PDB entry 3SDL | X-ray diffraction, 2.29 A resolution | chains A and D of the 4 polymer chains in the assembly

# Chain A
Protein: Non-structural protein 1
Organism: Influenza B virus
Notes: fragment: G1P2-binding region, residues 1-103
UniProt: P03502 (NS1_INBLE); residue numbers follow UniProt; this construct covers 1-103
Chain sequence (113 residues; each row starts with the number of its first residue; numbers below 1 keep their minus sign (Met-9 is residue -9)):
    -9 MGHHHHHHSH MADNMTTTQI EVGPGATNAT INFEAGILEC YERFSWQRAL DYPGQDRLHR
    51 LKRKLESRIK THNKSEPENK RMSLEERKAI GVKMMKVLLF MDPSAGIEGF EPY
Disordered / not traced: -9 to 6, 102-103
Construct notes: expression tag (-9 to 0)
UniProt features mapped onto this chain:
  - motif: Arg50 to Leu55 (Nuclear localization signal)
  - mutagenesis: Arg33 (R33A: Partial loss of dsRNA-binding and no effect on inhibition of IFN-beta promoter; when associated with A-38), Arg38 (R38A: Partial loss of dsRNA-binding and no effect on inhibition of IFN-beta promoter; when associated with A-33), Arg47 (R47A: Complete loss of dsRNA-binding and 40% loss of inhibition of IFN-beta promoter; when associated with A-50), Arg50 (R50A: Complete loss of dsRNA-binding and 40% loss of inhibition of IFN-beta promoter; when associated with A-47), Lys52 (K52A: Partial loss of dsRNA-binding and 15% loss of inhibition of IFN-beta promoter; when associated with A-53 and A-54), Arg53 (R53A: Partial loss of dsRNA-binding and 15% loss of inhibition of IFN-beta promoter; when associated with A-52 and A-54), Lys54 (K54A: Partial loss of dsRNA-binding and 15% loss of inhibition of IFN-beta promoter; when associated with A-52 and A-53), Arg58 (R58A: Complete loss of dsRNA-binding and 20% loss of inhibition of IFN-beta promoter; when associated with A-60 and A-64), Lys60 (K60A: Complete loss of dsRNA-binding and 20% loss of inhibition of IFN-beta promoter; when associated with A-58 and A-64), Lys64 (K64A: Complete loss of dsRNA-binding and 20% loss of inhibition of IFN-beta promoter; when associated with A-58 and A-60), Lys70 (K70A: No effect on dsRNA-binding and inhibition of IFN-beta promoter; when associated with A-71), Arg71 (R71A: No effect on dsRNA-binding and inhibition of IFN-beta promoter; when associated with A-70), 4 further mutagenesis entries in UniProt

# Chain D
Protein: Ubiquitin-like protein ISG15
Organism: Homo sapiens
UniProt: P05161 (ISG15_HUMAN); residues 1-157 here = UniProt positions 1-157
Chain sequence (164 residues; each row starts with the number of its first residue; numbers below 1 keep their minus sign (Ser-6 is residue -6)):
    -6 SHHHHHHMGW DLTVKMLAGN EFQVSLSSSM SVSELKAQIT QKIGVHAFQQ RLAVHPSGVA
    54 LQDRVPLASQ GLGPGSTVLL VVDKCDEPLS ILVRNNKGRS STYEVRLTQT VAHLKQQVSG
   114 LEGVQDDLFW LTFEGKPLED QLPLGEYGLK PLSTVFMNLR LRGG
Disordered / not traced: -6 to 3, 155-157
Construct notes: expression tag (-6 to 0)
UniProt features mapped onto this chain:
  - region: Arg153 to Gly157 (Involved in the ligation of specific target proteins)
  - motif: Leu152 to Gly157 (LRLRGG)
  - site: Arg153 (Interacts with activating enzyme)
  - modified residue: Cys78 (S-nitrosocysteine)
  - cross-link: Gly157 (Glycyl lysine isopeptide (Gly-Lys) (interchain with K-? in acceptor proteins))
  - mutagenesis: Arg44 (R44A: Does not affect ISG15 signaling, interaction with ITGAL or activation of SRC family tyrosine kinases), Ser83 (S83A: Does not affect ISG15 signaling, interaction with ITGAL or activation of SRC family tyrosine kinases), Tyr96 (Y96L: Reduces ISG15 signaling. Strongly reduces ISG15 signaling and abolishes interaction with ITGAL and activation of SRC family tyrosine kinases; when associated with D-102), Arg99 (R99A: Strongly reduces ISG15 signaling and abolishes interaction with ITGAL), Thr101 (T101A: Strongly reduces ISG15 signaling and abolishes interaction with ITGAL and activation of SRC family tyrosine kinases), Gln102 (Q102D: Reduces ISG15 signaling. Strongly reduces ISG15 signaling and abolishes interaction with ITGAL and activation of SRC family tyrosine kinases; when associated with L-96), Thr103 (T103A: Strongly reduces ISG15 signaling and abolishes interaction with ITGAL)

# How chain A and chain D interact
Pairs across the interface (11; chain A residue first):
  Phe34(A) - Leu10(D)  hydrophobic
  Trp36(A) - Val75(D)
  Trp36(A) - Asp76(D)
  Trp36(A) - Lys77(D)
  Gln37(A) - Met9(D)
  Gln37(A) - Leu10(D)
  Gln37(A) - Val74(D)
  Gln37(A) - Val75(D)  hydrogen bond (side chain-backbone)
  Arg38(A) - Ile36(D)  hydrogen bond (side chain-backbone)
  Arg38(A) - Val38(D)
  Ala39(A) - Ala11(D)  hydrophobic
Also at the interface, not in a pair above, chain D (11 interface residues in all): Gly37, Leu73

# Summary
The interface between chain A and chain D involves 5 residues on one side and 11 on the other; the contacts
include 2 hydrogen bonds. Among the polar pairs are Gln37(A)-Val75(D) and Arg38(A)-Ile36(D).
Here chain A is Non-structural protein 1 (Influenza B virus) and chain D is Ubiquitin-like protein ISG15 (Homo
sapiens). Entry 3SDL (Crystal structure of human ISG15 in complex with NS1 N-terminal region from influenza B
virus, Northeast ...) was determined by X-ray diffraction.
